PDB entry 7M4U | electron microscopy, 2.71 A resolution | chains a and n of the 21 polymer chains in the assembly

[Chain a]
Molecule: 16s Ribosomal RNA
Source organism: Acinetobacter baumannii (strain AB0057)
Sequence (1544 nucleotides; row label = number of the first residue in the row):
     1 UUUAACUGAA GAGUUUGAUC AUGGCUCAGA UUGAACGCUG GCGGCAGGCU UAACACAUGC
    61 AAGUCGAGCG GGGGAAGGUA GCUUGCUACC GGACCUAGCG GCGGACGGGU GAGUAAUGCU
   121 UAGGAAUCUG CCUAUUAGUG GGGGACAACA UCUCGAAAGG GAUGCUAAUA CCGCAUACGU
   181 CCUACGGGAG AAAGCAGGGG AUCUUCGGAC CUUGCGCUAA UAGAUGAGCC UAAGUCGGAU
   241 UAGCUAGUUG GUGGGGUAAA GGCCUACCAA GGCGACGAUC UGUAGCGGGU CUGAGAGGAU
   301 GAUCCGCCAC ACUGGGACUG AGACACGGCC CAGACUCCUA CGGGAGGCAG CAGUGGGGAA
   361 UAUUGGACAA UGGGGGGAAC CCUGAUCCAG CCAUGCCGCG UGUGUGAAGA AGGCCUUAUG
   421 GUUGUAAAGC ACUUUAAGCG AGGAGGAGGC UACUCUAGUU AAUACCUAGG GAUAGUGGAC
   481 GUUACUCGCA GAAUAAGCAC CGGCUAACUC UGUGCCAGCA GCCGCGGUAA UACAGAGGGU
   541 GCGAGCGUUA AUCGGAUUUA CUGGGCGUAA AGCGUGCGUA GGCGGCUUAU UAAGUCGGAU
   601 GUGAAAUCCC CGAGCUUAAC UUGGGAAUUG CAUUCGAUAC UGGUGAGCUA GAGUAUGGGA
   661 GAGGAUGGUA GAAUUCCAGG UGUAGCGGUG AAAUGCGUAG AGAUCUGGAG GAAUACCGAU
   721 GGCGAAGGCA GCCAUCUGGC CUAAUACUGA CGCUGAGGUA CGAAAGCAUG GGGAGCAAAC
   781 AGGAUUAGAU ACCCUGGUAG UCCAUGCCGU AAACGAUGUC UACUAGCCGU UGGGGCCUUU
   841 GAGGCUUUAG UGGCGCAGCU AACGCGAUAA GUAGACCGCC UGGGGAGUAC GGUCGCAAGA
   901 CUAAAACUCA AAUGAAUUGA CGGGGGCCCG CACAAGCGGU GGAGCAUGUG GUUUAAUUCG
   961 AUGXAACGCG AAGAACCUUA CCUGGCCUUG ACAUACUAGA AACUUUUCAG AGAUGGAUUG
  1021 GUGCCUUCGG GAACCUAGAU ACAGGUGCUG CAUGGCUGUC GUCAGCUCGU GUCGUGAGAU
  1081 GUUGGGUUAA GUCCCGCAAC GAGCGCAACC CUUUUCCUUA CUUGCCAGCA UUUCGGAUGG
  1141 GAACUUUAAG GAUACUGCCA GUGACAAACU GGAGGAAGGC GGGGACGACG UCAAGUCAUC
  1201 AUGGCCCUUA CGGCCAGGGC UACACACGUG CUACAAUGGU CGGUACAAAG GGUUGCUACA
  1261 CAGCGAUGUG AUGCUAAUCU CAAAAAGCCG AUCGUAGUCC GGAUUGGAGU CUGCAACUCG
  1321 ACUCCAUGAA GUCGGAAUCG CUAGUAAUCG CGGAUCAGAA UGCCGCGGUG AAUACGUUCC
  1381 CGGGCCUUGU ACACACCGCC CGUCACACCA UGGGAGUUUG UUGCACCAGA AGUAGCUAGC
  1441 CUAACUGCAA AGAGGGCGGU UACCACGGUG UGGCCGAUGA CUGGGGUGAA GUCGUAACAA
  1501 GGUAGCCGUA GGGGAACCUG CGGCUGGAUC ACCUCCUUAA CGAA
Disordered / not traced: 1-2, 1531-1544
Differences from the reference sequence: conflict U1007 (C57026 in 1211343212), C1034 (U57053 in 1211343212)
Modified positions: PSU (pseudouridine-5'-monophosphate) at position 513, 7MG (7N-methyl-8-hydroguanosine-5'-monophosphate) at position 524, 2MG (2N-methylguanosine-5'-monophosphate) at position 963, 5MC (5-methylcytidine-5'-monophosphate) at position 964, 2MG (2N-methylguanosine-5'-monophosphate) at position 1204, 4OC (4n,o2'-methylcytidine-5'-monophosphate) at position 1399, UR3 (3-methyluridine-5'-monophoshate) at position 1495, MA6 (6N-dimethyladenosine-5'-monophoshate) at position 1515, MA6 (6N-dimethyladenosine-5'-monophoshate) at position 1516
Metal / ion sites: Mg2+ site 1 near G23 (its only coordinating residue here); Mg2+ site 2 near A55 (its only coordinating residue here); Mg2+ site 3: A112, G113, G285; Mg2+ site 4: G141, A193; Mg2+ site 5: A170, C171; Mg2+ site 6 near A191 (its only coordinating residue here); Mg2+ site 7: A219 (shared with 1 residue of chain t); Mg2+ site 8: G295, G555; Mg2+ site 9 near A296 (its only coordinating residue here); Mg2+ site 10 near G327 (its only coordinating residue here); Mg2+ site 11 near C348 (its only coordinating residue here); Mg2+ site 12: A506, A507; 38 more Mg2+ sites not listed
Residues lining bound ligands: Eravacycline: 2MG_963, G1050, C1051, C1192, A1193, A1194, G1195

[Chain n]
Name: 30S ribosomal protein S14
Source organism: Acinetobacter baumannii (strain AB0057)
Reference sequence: B7IA26 (RS14_ACIB5); residues 1-101 here = UniProt positions 1-101
Amino-acid sequence (101 residues; row label = number of the first residue in the row):
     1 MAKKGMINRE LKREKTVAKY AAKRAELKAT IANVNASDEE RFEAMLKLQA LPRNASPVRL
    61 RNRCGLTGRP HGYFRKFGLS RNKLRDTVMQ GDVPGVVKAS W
Disordered / not traced: 1

[Interface between chain a and chain n]
Residue-residue contacts (75; chain a residue first):
  G970(a) - Arg69(n)  hydrogen bond to the sugar
  G970(a) - Arg81(n)  hydrogen bond to the phosphate
  A971(a) - Arg69(n)  salt bridge to the phosphate
  A971(a) - His71(n)  hydrogen bond to the sugar
  A971(a) - Arg81(n)  salt bridge to the phosphate
  A972(a) - Gly72(n)  sugar contact
  G973(a) - His71(n)  salt bridge to the phosphate
  G973(a) - Gly72(n)  hydrogen bond to the phosphate
  A974(a) - Arg61(n)  salt bridge to the phosphate
  A974(a) - His71(n)  phosphate contact
  C976(a) - Arg53(n)  sugar contact
  C976(a) - Val58(n)  hydrogen bond to the base
  C976(a) - Arg59(n)  hydrogen bond to the base
  C977(a) - Arg13(n)  hydrogen bond to the phosphate
  C977(a) - Arg59(n)  hydrogen bond to the sugar
  U978(a) - Met6(n)  phosphate contact
  U978(a) - Arg9(n)  salt bridge to the phosphate
  U978(a) - Arg13(n)  salt bridge to the phosphate
  U978(a) - Arg61(n)  hydrogen bond to the sugar
  U978(a) - Arg63(n)  hydrogen bond to the phosphate
  U979(a) - Met6(n)  phosphate contact
  U979(a) - Arg63(n)  salt bridge to the phosphate
  U979(a) - Pro70(n)  phosphate contact
  A980(a) - Met6(n)  phosphate contact
  A980(a) - Arg9(n)  salt bridge to the phosphate
  A991(a) - Lys4(n)  base contact
  A991(a) - Gly5(n)  base contact
  A991(a) - Asn8(n)  hydrogen bond to the base
  C992(a) - Lys4(n)  base contact
  C992(a) - Asn8(n)  hydrogen bond to the sugar
  G1044(a) - Lys4(n)  salt bridge to the phosphate
  G1045(a) - Lys3(n)  phosphate contact
  G1045(a) - Lys4(n)  hydrogen bond to the phosphate
  U1046(a) - Lys3(n)  sugar contact
  C1056(a) - Arg85(n)  hydrogen bond to the phosphate
  U1057(a) - Arg85(n)  salt bridge to the phosphate
  C1111(a) - Ser100(n)  hydrogen bond to the sugar
  U1112(a) - Trp101(n)  hydrogen bond to the sugar
  G1183(a) - Trp101(n)  hydrogen bond to the base
  G1184(a) - Ser100(n)  base contact
  G1184(a) - Trp101(n)  sugar contact
  A1185(a) - Lys98(n)  hydrogen bond to the phosphate
  A1185(a) - Ser100(n)  hydrogen bond to the sugar
  C1186(a) - Lys98(n)  salt bridge to the phosphate
  U1199(a) - Thr67(n)  hydrogen bond to the sugar
  U1199(a) - Arg69(n)  hydrogen bond to the sugar
  U1199(a) - Asn82(n)  base contact
  C1200(a) - Ala2(n)  hydrogen bond to the phosphate
  C1200(a) - Thr67(n)  sugar contact
  C1200(a) - Lys83(n)  sugar contact
  G1213(a) - Lys3(n)  salt bridge to the phosphate
  C1214(a) - Gly5(n)  phosphate contact
  C1214(a) - Arg9(n)  salt bridge to the phosphate
  C1214(a) - Lys12(n)  hydrogen bond to the phosphate
  C1215(a) - Arg9(n)  phosphate contact
  C1215(a) - Lys12(n)  salt bridge to the phosphate
  A1216(a) - Arg53(n)  hydrogen bond to the phosphate
  G1217(a) - Arg53(n)  salt bridge to the phosphate
  G1313(a) - Ser56(n)  phosphate contact
  G1313(a) - Val58(n)  sugar contact
  C1314(a) - Arg24(n)  salt bridge to the phosphate
  C1314(a) - Lys28(n)  salt bridge to the phosphate
  C1314(a) - Leu48(n)  sugar contact
  C1314(a) - Gln49(n)  sugar contact
  C1314(a) - Arg53(n)  base contact
  C1314(a) - Ser56(n)  hydrogen bond to the phosphate
  C1314(a) - Arg59(n)  base contact
  U1355(a) - Phe74(n)  phosphate contact
  U1355(a) - Arg75(n)  salt bridge to the phosphate
  C1356(a) - Asn62(n)  hydrogen bond to the phosphate
  C1356(a) - Arg75(n)  salt bridge to the phosphate
  A1357(a) - Val58(n)  base contact
  A1357(a) - Arg75(n)  salt bridge to the phosphate
  G1365(a) - Trp101(n)  phosphate contact
  C1366(a) - Trp101(n)  hydrogen bond to the phosphate
Interface residues without a listed pair, chain a (41 interface residues in all): U1006, A1043, G1047, A1354
Interface residues without a listed pair, chain n (38 interface residues in all): Lys23, Leu60, Tyr73, Lys76

[Summary]
41 residues of chain a face 38 of chain n across their interface, with 27 hydrogen bonds and 20 salt bridges.
Polar pairs include C976(a)-Val58(n), C976(a)-Arg59(n) and A991(a)-Asn8(n). Ligands of chain a: Eravacycline.
A112(a), G113(a) and G285(a) form the Mg2+ site 3.
Chain a is 16s Ribosomal RNA and chain n is 30S ribosomal protein S14, both from Acinetobacter baumannii
(strain AB0057); the structure, A. baumannii Ribosome-Eravacycline complex: 30S, was determined by electron
microscopy.
